Entry 5CM8 (X-ray diffraction, 2.60 A resolution); this record covers chains A and B.

Chain A:
Protein: Ral guanine nucleotide dissociation stimulator-like 2
Organism: Mus musculus
UniProtKB: Q61193 (RGL2_MOUSE); numbering as in UniProt (aligned over 50-514)
Sequence (473 residues; each row starts with the number of its first residue):
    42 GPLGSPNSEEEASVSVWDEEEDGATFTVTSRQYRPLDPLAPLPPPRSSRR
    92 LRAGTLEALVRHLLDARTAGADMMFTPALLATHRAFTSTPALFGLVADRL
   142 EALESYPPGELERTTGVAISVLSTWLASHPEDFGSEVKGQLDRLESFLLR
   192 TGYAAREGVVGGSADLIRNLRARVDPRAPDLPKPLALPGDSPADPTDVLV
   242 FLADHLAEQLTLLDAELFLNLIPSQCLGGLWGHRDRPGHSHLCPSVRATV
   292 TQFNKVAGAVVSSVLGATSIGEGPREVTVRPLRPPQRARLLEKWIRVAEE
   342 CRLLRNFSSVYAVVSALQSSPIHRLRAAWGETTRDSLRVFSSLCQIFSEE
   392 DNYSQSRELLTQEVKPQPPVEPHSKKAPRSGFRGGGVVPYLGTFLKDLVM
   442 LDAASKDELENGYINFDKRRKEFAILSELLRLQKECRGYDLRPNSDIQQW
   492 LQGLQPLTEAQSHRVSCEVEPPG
Not modelled in the structure: 42-53, 196-202, 215-232, 403-419
Sequence notes: expression tag (42-49); conflict Tyr147 (His in Q61193), Thr402 (Met in Q61193)

Chain B:
Protein: Ras-related protein Ral-a
Organism: Drosophila melanogaster
UniProtKB: P48555 (RALA_DROME); residues 1-201 here = UniProt positions 1-201
Sequence (203 residues; row label = number of the first residue in the row; numbers below 1 keep their minus sign (Gly-1 is residue -1)):
    -1 GSMSKKPTAGPALHKVIMVGSGGVGKSALTLQFMYDEFVEDYEPTKADSY
    49 RKKVVLDGEEVQIDILDTAGQEDYAAIRDNYFRSGEGFLCVFSITDDESF
    99 QATQEFREQILRVKNDESIPFLLVGNKCDLNDKRKVPLSECQLRAQQWAV
   149 PYVETSAKTRENVDKVFFDLMREIRSRKTEDSKATSGRAKDRCKKRRLKC
   199 TLL
Not modelled in the structure: -1 to 7, 126-128, 180-201
Sequence notes: expression tag (-1 to 0)
Swiss-Prot annotation at these positions:
  - motif: Tyr40 to Tyr48 (Effector region)
  - binding site (GTP): Gly18 to Ser25, Asp65 to Gln69, Asn124 to Asp127
  - modified residue: Cys198 (Cysteine methyl ester)
  - lipidation: Cys198 (S-geranylgeranyl cysteine)

Interface between chain A and chain B:
Contacting residue pairs (71):
  Trp272(A) - Gly68(B)  hydrogen bond (side chain-backbone)
  Trp272(A) - Asp71(B)
  Gly273(A) - Gly20(B)
  Arg275(A) - Gly68(B)
  Arg275(A) - Glu70(B)  salt bridge
  Arg275(A) - Asp71(B)  salt bridge
  Asp276(A) - Gly20(B)
  Val291(A) - Asp71(B)
  Val291(A) - Tyr72(B)
  Phe294(A) - Tyr72(B)  hydrophobic
  Phe294(A) - Ile75(B)  hydrophobic
  Asn295(A) - Asp71(B)  hydrogen bond (side chain-backbone)
  Asn295(A) - Tyr72(B)
  Asn295(A) - Ala73(B)  hydrogen bond (side chain-backbone)
  Tyr352(A) - Ile75(B)  hydrophobic
  Tyr352(A) - Tyr79(B)  hydrogen bond
  Ser356(A) - Ala74(B)
  Ser356(A) - Ile75(B)
  Ala357(A) - Ala74(B)
  Gln359(A) - Asn78(B)  hydrogen bond
  Gln359(A) - Arg81(B)  hydrogen bond (backbone-side chain)
  Ser360(A) - Ala74(B)
  Ser360(A) - Asp77(B)
  Ser360(A) - Arg81(B)
  Ser361(A) - Asp77(B)  hydrogen bond (backbone-side chain)
  Ser361(A) - Arg81(B)
  Ser361(A) - Arg110(B)
  His364(A) - Arg81(B)  hydrogen bond
  Glu390(A) - Leu64(B)
  Glu390(A) - Asn78(B)  hydrogen bond
  Glu391(A) - Arg49(B)  salt bridge
  Asp392(A) - Ala45(B)
  Asn393(A) - Pro42(B)  hydrogen bond (side chain-backbone)
  Asn393(A) - Thr43(B)
  Asn393(A) - Lys44(B)  hydrogen bond (side chain-backbone)
  Asn393(A) - Ser47(B)
  Asn393(A) - Tyr48(B)
  Tyr394(A) - Leu64(B)
  Tyr394(A) - Tyr79(B)  hydrogen bond
  Arg398(A) - Pro42(B)  hydrogen bond (side chain-backbone)
  Arg398(A) - Thr43(B)
  Tyr431(A) - Gln69(B)  hydrogen bond
  Tyr431(A) - Tyr72(B)
  Tyr431(A) - Ile75(B)
  Leu432(A) - Tyr72(B)
  Gly433(A) - Gln69(B)
  Gly433(A) - Tyr72(B)  hydrogen bond (backbone-side chain)
  Leu436(A) - Tyr72(B)
  Lys437(A) - Tyr48(B)
  Lys437(A) - Asp65(B)
  Lys437(A) - Ala67(B)
  Lys437(A) - Gln69(B)
  Asp438(A) - Pro42(B)
  Val440(A) - Ala67(B)  hydrophobic
  Met441(A) - Ser25(B)
  Met441(A) - Leu29(B)
  Met441(A) - Tyr40(B)
  Met441(A) - Tyr48(B)
  Met441(A) - Ala67(B)  hydrophobic
  Leu442(A) - Pro42(B)
  Ala444(A) - Ser25(B)
  Ala444(A) - Leu29(B)  hydrophobic
  Ala445(A) - Leu29(B)
  Ala445(A) - Glu38(B)
  Ser446(A) - Glu38(B)  hydrogen bond
  Lys462(A) - Glu38(B)  hydrogen bond (side chain-backbone)
  Ile466(A) - Pro42(B)  hydrophobic
  Glu500(A) - Ala73(B)
  Glu500(A) - Gln107(B)  hydrogen bond
  Glu500(A) - Arg110(B)
  His504(A) - Arg110(B)
Other interface residues (no listed pair), chain A (40 interface residues in all): Ala298, Pro362, Thr434, Ala501
Other interface residues (no listed pair), chain B (34 interface residues in all): Lys13, Gly21, Ala26, Val37, Val111

Overview:
The interface between chain A and chain B involves 40 residues on one side and 34 on the other, with 18
hydrogen bonds and 3 salt bridges. Polar pairs include Arg275(A)-Glu70(B), Arg275(A)-Asp71(B) and
Glu391(A)-Arg49(B). From UniProt: 17 GTP-binding residues on chain B.
Chain A is Ral guanine nucleotide dissociation stimulator-like 2 (Mus musculus) and chain B is Ras-related
protein Ral-a (Drosophila melanogaster); the structure, Structural Basis for the Selectivity of Guanine
Nucleotide Exchange Factors for the small G-protein Ral, was determined by X-ray diffraction, deposited
together with 5CM9.
